PDB entry 6PW2 | X-ray diffraction, 3.01 A resolution | chains A and C of the 6 polymer chains in the assembly

[Chain A (and C)]
Name: Epstein-Barr nuclear antigen 1
Source organism: Epstein-Barr virus (strain B95-8)
Notes: chain C of this document is another copy of the same molecule, construct and numbering; everything in this record applies to it too
Reference sequence: P03211 (EBNA1_EBVB9); residues 461-607 here = UniProt positions 461-607
Amino-acid sequence (147 residues; each row starts with the number of its first residue):
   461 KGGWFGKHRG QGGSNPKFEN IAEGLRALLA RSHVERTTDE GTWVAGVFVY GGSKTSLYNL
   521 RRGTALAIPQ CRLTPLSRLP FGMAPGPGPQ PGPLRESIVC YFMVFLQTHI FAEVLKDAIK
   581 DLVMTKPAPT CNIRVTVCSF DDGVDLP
Curated features (UniProtKB/Swiss-Prot):
  - active site: Tyr-518 (For site-specific DNA endonuclease activity)
  - binding site (DNA): Lys-461, Tyr-518
  - site: Arg-491 (Interaction dimer-dimer), Tyr-518 (Interaction dimer-dimer. Required for episome maintenance and generation of immortalized B cells in the host)
From the paper describing this entry:
  - binding site for the 62-nt DNA strand: Asn-480, Arg-538
  - self-association interface (contacts with another copy of this molecule); pairs are residue here / residue on that copy: Arg-491/Asp-581 (hydrogen bond), Ala-487, Leu-488, Leu-582, Met-584, Thr-585
  - contacts within the chain: Arg-491/Asp-581 (hydrogen bond)
  - mutagenesis - D581E: decreased binding to DS34
  - mutagenesis - D581E: unchanged expression
  - mutagenesis - R491E, D581E: unchanged binding to FR and DS regions of OriP

[Chain A / chain C interface]
Pairs across the interface (11; chain A residue first):
  Gly-484(A) / Thr-585(C)
  Ala-487(A) / Met-584(C)
  Leu-488(A) / Asp-581(C)
  Leu-488(A) / Met-584(C)  hydrophobic
  Leu-488(A) / Thr-585(C)
  Arg-491(A) / Asp-581(C)  salt bridge
  Asp-581(A) / Arg-491(C)  salt bridge
  Met-584(A) / Ala-487(C)  hydrophobic
  Met-584(A) / Leu-488(C)  hydrophobic
  Met-584(A) / Arg-491(C)
  Thr-585(A) / Leu-488(C)
Also at the interface, not in a pair above, chain A (8 interface residues in all): Pro-587
Also at the interface, not in a pair above, chain C (10 interface residues in all): Asn-480, Glu-483, Gly-484, Leu-582

[Summary]
The interface between chain A and chain C involves 8 residues on one side and 10 on the other; the contacts
include 2 salt bridges. The salt-bridged pair is Arg-491(A)/Asp-581(C). The paper reports a binding site for
the 62-nt DNA strand at Asn-480(A) and Arg-538(A); D581E of chain A reduces binding to DS34.
Chain A and chain C are both Epstein-Barr nuclear antigen 1 (Epstein-Barr virus (strain B95-8)); the
structure, Structural Basis for Cooperative Binding of EBNA1 to the Epstein-Barr Virus Dyad Symmetry Minimal
Origin of ..., was determined by X-ray diffraction.
